7YVK - chains B and I of the 9 polymer chains in the assembly; structure by electron microscopy, 3.20 A resolution.

== Chain B ==
Molecule: Spike glycoprotein
Organism: Severe acute respiratory syndrome coronavirus 2
UniProtKB: P0DTC2 (SPIKE_SARS2); residue numbers follow UniProt; this construct covers 1-1208
Sequence (1288 residues; each row starts with the number of its first residue):
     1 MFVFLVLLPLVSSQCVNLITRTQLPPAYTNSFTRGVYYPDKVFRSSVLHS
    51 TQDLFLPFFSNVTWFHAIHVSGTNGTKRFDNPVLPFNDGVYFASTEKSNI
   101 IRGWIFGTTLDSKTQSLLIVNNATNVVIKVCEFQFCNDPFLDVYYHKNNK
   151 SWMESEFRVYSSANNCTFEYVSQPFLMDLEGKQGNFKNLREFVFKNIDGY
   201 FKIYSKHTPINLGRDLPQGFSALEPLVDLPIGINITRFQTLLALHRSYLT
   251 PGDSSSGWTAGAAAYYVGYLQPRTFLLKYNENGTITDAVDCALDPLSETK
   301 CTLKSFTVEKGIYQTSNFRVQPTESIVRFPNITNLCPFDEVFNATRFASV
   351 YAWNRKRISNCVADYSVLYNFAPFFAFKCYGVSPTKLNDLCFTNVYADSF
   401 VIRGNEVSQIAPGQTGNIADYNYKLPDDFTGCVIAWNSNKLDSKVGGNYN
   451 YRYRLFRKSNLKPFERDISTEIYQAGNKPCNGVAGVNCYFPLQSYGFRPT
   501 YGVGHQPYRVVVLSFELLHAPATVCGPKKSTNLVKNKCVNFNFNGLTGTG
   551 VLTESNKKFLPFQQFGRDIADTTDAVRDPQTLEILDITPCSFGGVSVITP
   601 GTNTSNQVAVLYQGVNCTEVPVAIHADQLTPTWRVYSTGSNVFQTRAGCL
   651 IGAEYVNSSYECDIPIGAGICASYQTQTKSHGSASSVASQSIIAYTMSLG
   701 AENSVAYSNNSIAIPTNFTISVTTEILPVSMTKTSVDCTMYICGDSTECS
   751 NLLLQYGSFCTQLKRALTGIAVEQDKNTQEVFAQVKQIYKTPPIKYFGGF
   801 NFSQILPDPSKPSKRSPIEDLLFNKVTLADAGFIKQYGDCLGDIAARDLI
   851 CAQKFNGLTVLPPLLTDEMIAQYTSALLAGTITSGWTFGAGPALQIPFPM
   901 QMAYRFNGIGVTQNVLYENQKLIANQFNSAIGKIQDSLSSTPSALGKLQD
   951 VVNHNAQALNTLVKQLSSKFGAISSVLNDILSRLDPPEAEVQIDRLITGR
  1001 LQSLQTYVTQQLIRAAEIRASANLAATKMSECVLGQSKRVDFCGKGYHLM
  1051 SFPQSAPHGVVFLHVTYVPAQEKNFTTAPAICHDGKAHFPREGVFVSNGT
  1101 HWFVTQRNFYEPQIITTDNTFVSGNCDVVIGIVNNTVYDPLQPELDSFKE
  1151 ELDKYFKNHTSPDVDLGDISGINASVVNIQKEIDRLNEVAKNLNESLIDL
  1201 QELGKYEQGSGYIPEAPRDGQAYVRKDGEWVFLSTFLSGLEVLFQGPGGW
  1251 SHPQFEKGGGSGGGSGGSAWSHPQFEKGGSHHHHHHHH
Not modelled in the structure: 1-26, 71-79, 143-156, 177-186, 211-214, 621-640, 677-689, 829-854, 1147-1288
Differences from the reference sequence: variant I19 (Thr in P0DTC2), D142 (Gly in P0DTC2), G213 (Val in P0DTC2), D339 (Gly in P0DTC2), F371 (Ser in P0DTC2), P373 (Ser in P0DTC2), F375 (Ser in P0DTC2), A376 (Thr in P0DTC2), N405 (Asp in P0DTC2), S408 (Arg in P0DTC2), N417 (Lys in P0DTC2), K440 (Asn in P0DTC2), R452 (Leu in P0DTC2), N477 (Ser in P0DTC2), K478 (Thr in P0DTC2), A484 (Glu in P0DTC2), V486 (Phe in P0DTC2), R498 (Gln in P0DTC2), Y501 (Asn in P0DTC2), H505 (Tyr in P0DTC2), G614 (Asp in P0DTC2), Y655 (His in P0DTC2), S658 (Asn in P0DTC2), K679 (Asn in P0DTC2), H681 (Pro in P0DTC2), G682 (Arg in P0DTC2), S683 (Arg in P0DTC2), S685 (Arg in P0DTC2), K764 (Asn in P0DTC2), Y796 (Asp in P0DTC2), P817 (Phe in P0DTC2), P892 (Ala in P0DTC2), P899 (Ala in P0DTC2), P942 (Ala in P0DTC2), H954 (Gln in P0DTC2), K969 (Asn in P0DTC2); engineered mutation P986 (Lys in P0DTC2), P987 (Val in P0DTC2); expression tag (1209-1288)
Swiss-Prot annotation at these positions:
  - region: N280 to C301 (Putative superantigen), N448 to Y451, Y453 to F456 (Immunodominant HLA epitope recognized by the CD8+), S816 to Y837 (Fusion peptide 1), K835 to F855 (Fusion peptide 2), D1163 to E1202 (Heptad repeat 2)
  - site: R815, S816 (Cleavage)
  - glycosylation: N17 (N-linked (GlcNAc...) (complex) asparagine), N61 (N-linked (GlcNAc...) (hybrid) asparagine), N74 (N-linked (GlcNAc...) (complex) asparagine), N122 (N-linked (GlcNAc...) (hybrid) asparagine), N149 (N-linked (GlcNAc...) (complex) asparagine), N165 (N-linked (GlcNAc...) (complex) asparagine), N234 (N-linked (GlcNAc...) (high mannose) asparagine), N282 (N-linked (GlcNAc...) (complex) asparagine), T323 (O-linked (GalNAc) threonine), S325 (O-linked (HexNAc...) serine), N331 (N-linked (GlcNAc...) (complex) asparagine), N343 (N-linked (GlcNAc...) (complex) asparagine), N603 (N-linked (GlcNAc...) (hybrid) asparagine), N616 (N-linked (GlcNAc...) (complex) asparagine), N657 (N-linked (GlcNAc...) (complex) asparagine), T676 (O-linked (GlcNAc...) threonine), T678 (O-linked (GlcNAc...) threonine), N709 (N-linked (GlcNAc...) (high mannose) asparagine), N717 (N-linked (GlcNAc...) (hybrid) asparagine), N801 (N-linked (GlcNAc...) (hybrid) asparagine) and 6 more in UniProt
  - natural variant: L5 (L5F: In strain: Iota/B.1.526), S13 (S13I: In strain: Epsilon/B.1.427/B.1.429), L18 (L18F: In strain: Beta/B.1.351, Gamma/P.1 and 1 more), T20 (T20N: In strain: Gamma/P.1), L24 to A27 (sequence variant, change not given here; In strain: Omicron/BA.2, Omicron/BA.2.12.1 and 6 more), P26 (P26S: In strain: Gamma/P.1), Q52 (Q52H: In strain: Omicron/EG.5.1), A67 (A67V: In strain: Eta/B.1.525, Omicron/BA.1), H69 to V70 (deletion: In strain: Alpha/B.1.1.7, Eta/B.1.525 and 5 more), G75 (G75V: In strain: Lambda/C.37), T76 (T76I: In strain: Lambda/C.37), D80 (D80A: In strain: Beta/B.1.351), 78 further natural variant entries in UniProt
  - mutagenesis: H69 to V70 (Increased incorporation of cleaved spike into virions), N121 (N121Q: Partial loss of biliverdin affinity), R190 (R190K: Partial loss of biliverdin affinity), N234 (N234Q: Increased resistance to neutralizing antibodies), N331 (N331Q: Reduced viral infectivity), N343 (N343Q: Reduced viral infectivity), Y453 (Y453F: Decreased HLA binding to NF9 epitope. Increased binding affinity to human ACE2), A475 (A475V: Increased resistance to neutralizing antibodies), V483 (V483A: Increased resistance to neutralizing antibodies), F490 (F490L: Increased resistance to neutralizing antibodies and human covalescent sera neutralization), Q493 (Q493N: Reduced host ACE2-binding affinity in vitro; Q493Y: Reduced host ACE2-binding affinity in vitro), H519 (H519P: Increased resistance to human covalescent sera neutralization), 5 further mutagenesis entries in UniProt
Cystine bridges: C131-C166, C291-C301, C336-C361, C379-C432, C391-C525, C480-C488, C538-C590, C617-C649, C662-C671, C738-C760, C743-C749, C1032-C1043, C1082-C1126
Residues lining bound ligands:
  - N-acetylglucosamine (NAG; 2-acetamido-2-deoxy-beta-D-glucopyranose), molecule 1: T108, T236, R237
  - N-acetylglucosamine (NAG), molecule 2: D111, S112, K113, N165
  - N-acetylglucosamine (NAG), molecule 3: S708, N709, N710
  - N-acetylglucosamine (NAG), molecule 4: N1098, T1100, H1101, F1103

== Chain I ==
Molecule: TH272 Fab light chain
Organism: Homo sapiens
Notes: antibody fragment or engineered binder
Sequence (109 residues; row label = number of the first residue in the row):
     1 QSALTQPASVSGSPGQSITISCTATSSDVGAYQYVSWYQQYPGKAPKLMI
    51 YEVSKRPSGVSNRFSGSKSGNTASLTISGLQAEDDAYYYCNSYTTSSVVF
   101 GGGTKLTVL
Not modelled in the structure: 1
Cystine bridges: C22-C90

== How chain B and chain I interact ==
Residue-residue contacts - 15 pairs, chain B then chain I:
  N439(B) - Y34(I)  hydrogen bond
  V445(B) - Y93(I)  hydrophobic
  V445(B) - S96(I)
  V445(B) - S97(I)
  R498(B) - T95(I)
  P499(B) - Q33(I)  hydrogen bond (backbone-side chain)
  P499(B) - Y34(I)
  T500(B) - V29(I)
  T500(B) - G30(I)
  T500(B) - A31(I)  hydrogen bond (backbone-backbone)
  T500(B) - Y93(I)
  T500(B) - T94(I)
  T500(B) - T95(I)
  Y501(B) - Q33(I)  hydrogen bond (backbone-side chain)
  Q506(B) - Q33(I)
Interface residues without a listed pair, chain B (9 interface residues in all): G446, G502
Interface residues without a listed pair, chain I (11 interface residues in all): V98

== In short ==
Chain B and chain I form an interface of 9 and 11 residues respectively; the contacts include 4 hydrogen
bonds. Polar pairs include N439(B)-Y34(I), P499(B)-Q33(I) and Y501(B)-Q33(I). Chain B binds 4 copies of
N-acetylglucosamine. From UniProt: 18 mutagenesis sites on chain B.
Here chain B is Spike glycoprotein (Severe acute respiratory syndrome coronavirus 2) and chain I is TH272 Fab
light chain (Homo sapiens). Entry 7YVK (Omicron BA.4/5 SARS-CoV-2 S in complex with TH272 Fab) was determined
by electron microscopy (same publication as 7YVE, 7YVF, 7YVL, 8GOU and 8GPY).
